Entry 9U3S (electron microscopy, 3.10 A resolution); this record covers chain A.

[Chain A]
Molecule: Adenylate cyclase type 9, Protein M2-1
Source organism: Homo sapiens
Notes: EC 4.6.1.1
Reference sequence: chimeric construct of O60503, A0A1S5SHT2: residues 1-1353 from O60503 (ADCY9_HUMAN) positions 1-1353 (same numbers); residues 1366-1604 from A0A1S5SHT2 positions 197-435 (UniProt number = residue number - 1169)
Chain sequence (1622 residues; numbered 1 to 1622; the number before each row is that of its first residue):
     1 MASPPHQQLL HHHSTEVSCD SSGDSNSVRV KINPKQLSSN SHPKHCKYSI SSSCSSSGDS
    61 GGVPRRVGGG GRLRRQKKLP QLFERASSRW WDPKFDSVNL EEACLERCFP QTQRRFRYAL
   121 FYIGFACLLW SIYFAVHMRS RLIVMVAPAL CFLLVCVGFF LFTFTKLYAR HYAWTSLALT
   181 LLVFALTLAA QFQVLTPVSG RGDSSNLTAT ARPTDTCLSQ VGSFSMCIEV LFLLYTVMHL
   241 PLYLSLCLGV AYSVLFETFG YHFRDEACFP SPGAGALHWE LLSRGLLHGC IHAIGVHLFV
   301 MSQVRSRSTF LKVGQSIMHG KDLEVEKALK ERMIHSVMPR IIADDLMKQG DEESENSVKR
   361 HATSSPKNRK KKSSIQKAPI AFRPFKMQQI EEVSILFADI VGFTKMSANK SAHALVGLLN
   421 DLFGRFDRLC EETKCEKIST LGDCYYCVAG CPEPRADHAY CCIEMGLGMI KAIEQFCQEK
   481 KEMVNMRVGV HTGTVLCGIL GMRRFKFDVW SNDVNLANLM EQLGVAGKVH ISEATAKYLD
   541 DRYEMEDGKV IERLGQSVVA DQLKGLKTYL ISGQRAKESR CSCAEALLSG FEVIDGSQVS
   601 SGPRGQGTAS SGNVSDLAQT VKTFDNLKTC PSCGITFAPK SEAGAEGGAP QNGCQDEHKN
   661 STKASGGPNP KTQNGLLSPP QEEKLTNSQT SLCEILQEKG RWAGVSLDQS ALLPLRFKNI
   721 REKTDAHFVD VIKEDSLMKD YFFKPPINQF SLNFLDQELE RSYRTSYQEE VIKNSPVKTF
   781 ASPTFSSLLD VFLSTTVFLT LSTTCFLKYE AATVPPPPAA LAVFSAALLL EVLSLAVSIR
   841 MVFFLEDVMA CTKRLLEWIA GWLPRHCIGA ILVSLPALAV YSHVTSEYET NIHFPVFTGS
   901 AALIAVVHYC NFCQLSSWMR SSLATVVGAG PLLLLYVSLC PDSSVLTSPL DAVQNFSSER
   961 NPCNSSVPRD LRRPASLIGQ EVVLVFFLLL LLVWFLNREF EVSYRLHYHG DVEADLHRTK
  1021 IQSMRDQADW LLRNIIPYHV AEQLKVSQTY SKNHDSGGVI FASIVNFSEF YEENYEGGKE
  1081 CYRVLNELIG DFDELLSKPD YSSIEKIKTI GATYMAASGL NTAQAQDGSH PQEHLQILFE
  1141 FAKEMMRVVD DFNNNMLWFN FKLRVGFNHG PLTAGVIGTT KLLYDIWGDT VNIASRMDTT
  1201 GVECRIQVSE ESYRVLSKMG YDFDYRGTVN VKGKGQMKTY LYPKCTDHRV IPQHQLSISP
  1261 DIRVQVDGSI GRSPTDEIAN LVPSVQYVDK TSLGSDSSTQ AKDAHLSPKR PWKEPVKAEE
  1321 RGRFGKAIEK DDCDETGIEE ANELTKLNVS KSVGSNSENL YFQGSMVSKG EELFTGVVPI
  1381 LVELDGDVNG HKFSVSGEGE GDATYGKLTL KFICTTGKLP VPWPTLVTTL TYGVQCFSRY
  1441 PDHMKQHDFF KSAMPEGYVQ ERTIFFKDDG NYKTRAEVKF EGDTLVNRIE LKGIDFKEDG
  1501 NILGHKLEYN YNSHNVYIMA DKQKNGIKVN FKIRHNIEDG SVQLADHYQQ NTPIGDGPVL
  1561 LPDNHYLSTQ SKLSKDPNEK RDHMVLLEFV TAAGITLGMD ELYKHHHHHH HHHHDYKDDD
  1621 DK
Not modelled in the structure: 1-97, 195-214, 270-277, 322-744, 811-814, 890-893, 938-976, 1021-1622
Sequence notes: linker (1354-1365); expression tag (1605-1622)
Swiss-Prot annotation at these positions:
  - binding site (ATP): Asp399 to Thr404, Leu441 to Asp443, Arg487, Lys1108, Asp1185 to Trp1187, Asn1192 to Arg1196, Lys1232
  - binding site (Mg(2+)): Asp399, Ile400, Asp443
  - modified residue (Phosphoserine): Ser610, Ser688, Ser691, Ser706, Ser1257, Ser1259, Ser1295, Ser1307
  - glycosylation (N-linked (GlcNAc...) asparagine): Asn206, Asn955, Asn964
Cystine bridges: Cys217-Cys268

[In short]
Curated annotation (UniProt) lists 20 ATP-binding residues and 3 Mg2+-binding residues.
Chain A is Adenylate cyclase type 9, Protein M2-1 (Homo sapiens); the structure, Cryo-EM structure of human
AC9 (TM domain), was determined by electron microscopy (same publication as 9U3P, 9U3Q, 9U3R, 9U3U and 9U3V).
